PDB entry 9DMK | electron microscopy, 2.46 A resolution | chains A and F of the 7 polymer chains in the assembly

[Chain A]
Name: Acetylcholine receptor subunit alpha
From: Homo sapiens
UniProtKB: P02708 (ACHA_HUMAN); residues -19 to 437 here correspond to UniProt positions 1-457 (UniProt number = residue number + 20)
Amino-acid sequence (457 residues; row label = number of the first residue in the row; numbers below 1 keep their minus sign (Met-19 is residue -19)):
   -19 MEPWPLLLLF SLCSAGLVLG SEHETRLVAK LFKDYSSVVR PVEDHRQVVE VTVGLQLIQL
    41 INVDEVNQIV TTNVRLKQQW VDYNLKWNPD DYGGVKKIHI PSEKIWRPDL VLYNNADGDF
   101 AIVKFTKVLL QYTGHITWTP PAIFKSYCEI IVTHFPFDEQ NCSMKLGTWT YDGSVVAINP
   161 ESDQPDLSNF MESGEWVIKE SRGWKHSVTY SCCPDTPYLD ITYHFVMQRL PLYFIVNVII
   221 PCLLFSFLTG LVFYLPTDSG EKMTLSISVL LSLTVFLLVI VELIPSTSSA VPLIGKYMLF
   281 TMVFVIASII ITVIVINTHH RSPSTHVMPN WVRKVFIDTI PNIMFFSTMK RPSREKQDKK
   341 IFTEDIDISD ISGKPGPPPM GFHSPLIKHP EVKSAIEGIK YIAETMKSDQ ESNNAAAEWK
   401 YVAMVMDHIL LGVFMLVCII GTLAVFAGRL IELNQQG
Unresolved in the structure: -19 to 0, 330-367
Disulfides: Cys128-Cys142
Covalently attached groups: glycan linked to Asn141
Curated features (UniProtKB/Swiss-Prot):
  - glycosylation: Asn141 (N-linked (GlcNAc...) asparagine)

[Chain F]
Name: Fab1b heavy chain
From: Homo sapiens
Amino-acid sequence (264 residues; each row starts with the number of its first residue):
     1 MDSKGSSQKG SRLLLLLVVS NLLLCQGVVS AQVQLVQSGA EMKKPGSSVK VSCKASGGSF
    61 GSYGIDWVRQ APGQGLEWMG GIMPKFDAPK YAEKFQGRLT ITADRATNTA YMELSSLRFE
   121 DTAIYYCARD EQPFYDSWRG LYWGQGTLVT VSSASTKGPS VFPLAPSSKS TSGGTAALGC
   181 LVKDYFPEPV TVSWNSGALT SGVHTFPAVL QSSGLYSLSS VVTVPSSSLG TQTYICNVNH
   241 KPSNTKVDKK VEPKSCGSHH HHHH
Unresolved in the structure: 1-31, 168-173, 254-264
Disulfides: Cys53-Cys127, Cys180-Cys236

[Interface between chain A and chain F]
Residue-residue contacts (33):
  Pro21(A) with Gln132(F), hydrogen bond (backbone-side chain)
  Val22(A) with Gln132(F)
  Glu23(A) with Gln132(F), hydrogen bond (backbone-side chain); Arg139(F), salt bridge
  Asp24(A) with Phe134(F)
  Arg26(A) with Phe134(F); Tyr135(F)
  Gln27(A) with Gln132(F); Pro133(F); Phe134(F); Arg139(F)
  Val28(A) with Pro133(F), hydrogen bond (backbone-backbone); Tyr135(F), hydrophobic
  Glu30(A) with Gly61(F); Ser62(F), hydrogen bond (side chain-backbone); Tyr63(F)
  Thr32(A) with Arg105(F)
  Gln59(A) with Arg105(F)
  Val61(A) with Ser59(F); Gln132(F)
  Tyr63(A) with Gln132(F)
  Lys66(A) with Glu131(F), salt bridge
  Tyr112(A) with Gly57(F)
  Thr113(A) with Gly57(F); Gly58(F)
  His115(A) with Ser59(F), hydrogen bond
  Ser154(A) with Tyr135(F)
  Asn159(A) with Tyr63(F), hydrogen bond
  Glu161(A) with Arg105(F)
  Lys185(A) with Tyr63(F); Asp87(F), salt bridge
  Asp195(A) with Tyr135(F)
  Pro197(A) with Tyr135(F)
Interface residues without a listed pair, chain A (24 interface residues in all): Gly153, Ala157
Interface residues without a listed pair, chain F (15 interface residues in all): Pro84
From the paper, about this interface:
  - specific contacts: Arg139(F)-Glu23(A) (salt bridge)
  - epitope / paratope residues, chain F: Arg139(F)

[Summary]
24 residues of chain A and 15 residues of chain F are in contact, with 6 hydrogen bonds and 3 salt bridges.
Polar contacts include Glu23(A)-Arg139(F), Lys66(A)-Glu131(F) and Lys185(A)-Asp87(F). The authors report a
salt bridge between Arg139(F) and Glu23(A). The paper reports the epitope/paratope residue Arg139(F).
Chain A is Acetylcholine receptor subunit alpha and chain F is Fab1b heavy chain, both from Homo sapiens; the
structure, Human muscle nAChR with one fab1b-bound, was determined by electron microscopy together with 9DMG,
9DMH, 9DMJ, 9DML, 9DMQ, 9DMS and 9DMT from the same study.
